8WW9 - chains A and B of the 16 polymer chains in the assembly; structure by electron microscopy, 3.55 A resolution.

# Chain A (and B)
Molecule: Putative primase C962R
Source organism: African swine fever virus
Notes: chain B of this document is another copy of the same molecule, construct and numbering; everything in this record applies to it too
UniProt: A0A2X0TKI6 (A0A2X0TKI6_ASF); numbering as in UniProt (aligned over 1-962)
Sequence (972 residues; numbered 1 to 972; the number before each row is that of its first residue):
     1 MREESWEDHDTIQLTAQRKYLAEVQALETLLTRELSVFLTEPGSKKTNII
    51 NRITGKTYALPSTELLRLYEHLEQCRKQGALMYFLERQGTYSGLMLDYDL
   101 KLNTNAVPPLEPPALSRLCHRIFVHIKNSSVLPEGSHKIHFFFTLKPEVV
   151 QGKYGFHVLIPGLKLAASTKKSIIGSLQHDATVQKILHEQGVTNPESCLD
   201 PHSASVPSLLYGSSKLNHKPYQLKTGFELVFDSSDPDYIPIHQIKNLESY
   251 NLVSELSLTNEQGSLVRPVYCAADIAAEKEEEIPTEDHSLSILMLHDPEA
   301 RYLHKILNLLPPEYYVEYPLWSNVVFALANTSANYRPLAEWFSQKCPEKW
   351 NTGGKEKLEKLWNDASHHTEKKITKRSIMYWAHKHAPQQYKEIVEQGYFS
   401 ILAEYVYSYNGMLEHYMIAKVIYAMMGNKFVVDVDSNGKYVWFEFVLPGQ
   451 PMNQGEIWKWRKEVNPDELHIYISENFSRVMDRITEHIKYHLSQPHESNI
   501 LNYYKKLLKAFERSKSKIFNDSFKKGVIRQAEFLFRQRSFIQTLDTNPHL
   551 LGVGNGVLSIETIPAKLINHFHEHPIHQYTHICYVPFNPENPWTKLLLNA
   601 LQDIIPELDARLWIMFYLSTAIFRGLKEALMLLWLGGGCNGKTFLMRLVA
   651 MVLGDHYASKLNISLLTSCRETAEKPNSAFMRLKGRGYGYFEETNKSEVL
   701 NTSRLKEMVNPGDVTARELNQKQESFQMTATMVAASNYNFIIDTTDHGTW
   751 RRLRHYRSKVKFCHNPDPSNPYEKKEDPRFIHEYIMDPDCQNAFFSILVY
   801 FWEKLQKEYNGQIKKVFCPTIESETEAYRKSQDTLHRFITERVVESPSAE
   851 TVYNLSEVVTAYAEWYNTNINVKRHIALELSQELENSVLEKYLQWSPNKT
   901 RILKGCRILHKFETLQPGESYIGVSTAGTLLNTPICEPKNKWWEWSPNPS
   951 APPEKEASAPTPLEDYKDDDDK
Disordered / not traced: 1-10, 133-138, 270-288, 717-722, 918-934, 951-972 (chain B: 1-10, 133-138, 270-288, 918-934, 951-972)
Sequence notes: expression tag (963-972)
Ligand contacts: ADP (adenosine-5'-diphosphate): Ala-600, Asp-603, Ile-604, Gly-638, Cys-639, Asn-640, Gly-641, Lys-642, Thr-643, Phe-644, Glu-693, Asn-737, Phe-762, Lys-775, Glu-776, Asp-777, Pro-778, Arg-779, Phe-780, Ile-781

# Chain A / chain B interface
Pairs across the interface (55):
  Pro-451(A) / Arg-538(B)
  Asn-453(A) / Ser-539(B)
  Asn-453(A) / Gln-542(B)  hydrogen bond
  Arg-461(A) / Arg-538(B)
  Asn-465(A) / Tyr-440(B)
  Asp-467(A) / Tyr-440(B)  hydrogen bond
  Asp-467(A) / Phe-533(B)
  Asp-467(A) / Arg-536(B)  salt bridge
  His-470(A) / Phe-533(B)
  Ser-474(A) / Tyr-416(B)
  Glu-475(A) / Tyr-416(B)  hydrogen bond
  Glu-475(A) / Lys-420(B)  salt bridge
  Glu-486(A) / Thr-29(B)
  Glu-486(A) / Arg-33(B)  salt bridge
  Lys-515(A) / Tyr-409(B)
  Ser-516(A) / Tyr-409(B)
  Ser-516(A) / Glu-414(B)
  Lys-517(A) / Glu-414(B)
  Phe-519(A) / Tyr-409(B)
  Phe-519(A) / Glu-414(B)
  Phe-519(A) / His-415(B)
  Phe-519(A) / Met-417(B)  hydrophobic
  Asn-520(A) / Glu-414(B)  hydrogen bond (backbone-side chain)
  Asn-520(A) / His-415(B)
  Asp-521(A) / His-415(B)  hydrogen bond (backbone-side chain)
  Asp-521(A) / Arg-529(B)  salt bridge
  Lys-524(A) / Tyr-416(B)
  Lys-524(A) / Gln-530(B)  hydrogen bond
  Cys-639(A) / His-747(B)  hydrogen bond
  Cys-639(A) / Gly-748(B)
  Arg-647(A) / Asn-710(B)
  Asn-662(A) / Arg-670(B)  hydrogen bond
  Ser-664(A) / Arg-670(B)
  Arg-682(A) / Gln-723(B)
  Asn-695(A) / Asn-701(B)  hydrogen bond (side chain-backbone)
  Asn-695(A) / Thr-702(B)  hydrogen bond
  Asn-695(A) / Ser-703(B)
  Asn-695(A) / Lys-706(B)
  Ser-697(A) / Glu-879(B)
  Asn-739(A) / Leu-878(B)
  Glu-776(A) / His-747(B)  salt bridge
  Glu-776(A) / Arg-751(B)  salt bridge
  His-782(A) / Leu-626(B)
  His-782(A) / Lys-627(B)
  Met-786(A) / Leu-626(B)  hydrophobic
  Thr-868(A) / Ala-877(B)
  Asn-869(A) / Ala-877(B)
  Asn-869(A) / Leu-878(B)  hydrogen bond (backbone-backbone)
  Ile-870(A) / Ile-876(B)
  Ile-870(A) / Ala-877(B)
  Ile-870(A) / Leu-878(B)  hydrogen bond (backbone-backbone)
  Phe-912(A) / Thr-851(B)
  Phe-912(A) / Val-852(B)  hydrophobic
  Phe-912(A) / Tyr-853(B)
  Phe-912(A) / Asn-854(B)
Also at the interface, not in a pair above, chain A (43 interface residues in all): Met-452, Val-464, Glu-468, Ile-471, Ser-478, Ile-518, Asp-655, Cys-669, Thr-694, Ile-741, His-764, Asn-871
Also at the interface, not in a pair above, chain B (47 interface residues in all): Tyr-405, Gly-526, Leu-534, Glu-628, Thr-672, Glu-707, Pro-711, Gly-712, Ser-725, Leu-855, Ser-856

# Summary
43 residues of chain A face 47 of chain B across their interface, with 12 hydrogen bonds and 6 salt bridges.
Polar pairs include Asp-467(A)/Arg-536(B), Glu-475(A)/Lys-420(B) and Glu-486(A)/Arg-33(B). Bound to chain A:
ADP.
Chain A and chain B are both Putative primase C962R (African swine fever virus); the structure, Structure of
ADP-Form AsfvPrimPol Dodecamer, was determined by electron microscopy.
